Entry 5KWL (electron microscopy, 4.80 A resolution (low resolution: residue-level contacts below are approximate; hydrogen-bond / salt-bridge calls are withheld)); this record covers chains 1 and 2 of the 4 polymer chains in the assembly.

# Chain 1
Molecule: VP1
Source organism: Poliovirus type 1 (strain Mahoney)
UniProtKB: P03300 (POLG_POL1M); residues 71-279 here correspond to UniProt positions 650-858 (UniProt number = residue number + 579)
Sequence (209 residues; each row starts with the number of its first residue):
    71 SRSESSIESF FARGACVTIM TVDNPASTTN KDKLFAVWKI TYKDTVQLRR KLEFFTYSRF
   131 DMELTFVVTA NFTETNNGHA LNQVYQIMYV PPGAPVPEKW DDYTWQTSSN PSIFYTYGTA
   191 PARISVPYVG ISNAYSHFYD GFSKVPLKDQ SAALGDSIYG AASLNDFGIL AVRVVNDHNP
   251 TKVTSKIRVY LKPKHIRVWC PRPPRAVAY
Disordered / not traced: 213-231
Sequence notes: conflict Ile-228 (Leu807 in P03300)

# Chain 2
Molecule: VP2
Source organism: Poliovirus type 1 (strain Mahoney)
UniProtKB: P03300 (POLG_POL1M); residues 1-268 here correspond to UniProt positions 70-337 (UniProt number = residue number + 69)
Sequence (268 residues; each row starts with the number of its first residue):
     1 SPNIEACGYS DRVLQLTLGN STITTQEAAN SVVAYGRWPE YLRDSEANPV DQPTEPDVAA
    61 CRFYTLDTVS WTKESRGWWW KLPDALRDMG LFGQNMYYHY LGRSGYTVHV QCNASKFHQG
   121 ALGVFAVPEM CLAGDSNTTT MHTSYQNANP GEKGGTFTGT FTPDNNQTSP ARRFCPVDYL
   181 LGNGTLLGNA FVFPHQIINL RTNNCATLVL PYVNSLSIDS MVKHNNWGIA ILPLAPLNFA
   241 SESSPEIPIT LTIAPMCCEF NGLRNITL
Disordered / not traced: 43-54, 160-174
Reported in the primary citation:
  - conformationally variable residues (loop rearrangement, order/disorder transition): Leu-42 to Pro-53, Ala-133 to His-142
  - contacts within the chain: Ser-1/His-195

# How chain 1 and chain 2 interact
Residue-residue contacts - 37 pairs, chain 1 then chain 2:
  Lys-113(1) / Asn-137(2)
  Arg-119(1) / Asn-137(2)
  Tyr-127(1) / Glu-129(2)
  Tyr-127(1) / Asn-214(2)
  Tyr-127(1) / Ser-215(2)
  Ser-202(1) / Ser-215(2)
  Ser-202(1) / Leu-216(2)
  Asn-203(1) / Ser-215(2)
  Asn-203(1) / Leu-216(2)
  Asn-203(1) / Ser-217(2)
  Ala-204(1) / Ser-215(2)
  Tyr-209(1) / Thr-140(2)
  Asp-210(1) / Glu-129(2)
  Asp-210(1) / Met-130(2)
  Asp-210(1) / Cys-131(2)
  Asp-210(1) / His-224(2)
  Gly-211(1) / Met-141(2)
  Gly-211(1) / Lys-223(2)
  Phe-212(1) / Met-141(2)
  Phe-212(1) / Thr-143(2)
  Phe-212(1) / Ser-144(2)
  Phe-212(1) / Tyr-145(2)
  Phe-212(1) / Ala-148(2)
  Phe-212(1) / Lys-223(2)
  Ala-232(1) / Asn-137(2)
  Ala-232(1) / Thr-138(2)
  Ala-232(1) / Thr-139(2)
  Cys-270(1) / Tyr-35(2)
  Pro-271(1) / Val-192(2)
  Arg-272(1) / Glu-129(2)
  Arg-272(1) / Phe-193(2)
  Pro-273(1) / Thr-185(2)
  Pro-273(1) / Asn-189(2)
  Pro-273(1) / Val-192(2)
  Pro-273(1) / Phe-193(2)
  Pro-274(1) / Thr-185(2)
  Arg-275(1) / Asp-135(2)
Also at the interface, not in a pair above, chain 1 (22 interface residues in all): Glu-123, Thr-126, Ser-206, Phe-208, Ala-276
Also at the interface, not in a pair above, chain 2 (32 interface residues in all): Lys-81, Pro-128, His-142, Gly-184, Leu-186, Ala-190, Val-213, Asn-225

# In short
22 residues of chain 1 face 32 of chain 2 across their interface. From the paper: conformational variability
at Leu-42(2) and Ala-133(2); contacts within the chain involving Ser-1(2) and His-195(2).
Chain 1 is VP1 and chain 2 is VP2, both from Poliovirus type 1 (strain Mahoney); the structure, expanded
poliovirus in complex with VHH 10E, was determined by electron microscopy together with 5KTZ, 5KU0 and 5KU2
from the same study.
